PDB entry 8UB3 | electron microscopy, 3.30 A resolution | chains C and E of the 20 polymer chains in the assembly

# Chain C (and E)
Molecule: DpHF7 filament
Source organism: synthetic construct
Notes: chain E of this document is another copy of the same molecule, construct and numbering; everything in this record applies to it too
Chain sequence (245 residues; row label = number of the first residue in the row; numbering starts at 0):
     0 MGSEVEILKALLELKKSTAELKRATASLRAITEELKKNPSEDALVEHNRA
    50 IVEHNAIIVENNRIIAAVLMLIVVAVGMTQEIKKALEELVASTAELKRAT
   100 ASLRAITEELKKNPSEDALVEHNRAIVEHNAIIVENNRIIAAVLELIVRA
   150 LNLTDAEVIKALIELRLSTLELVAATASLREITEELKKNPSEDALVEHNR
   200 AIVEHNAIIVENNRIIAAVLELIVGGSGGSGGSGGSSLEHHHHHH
Unresolved in the structure: 0, 225-244

# Chain C / chain E interface
Residue-residue contacts (125; chain C residue first):
  G1(C) with T78(E)
  V4(C) with K82(E)
  E5(C) with T78(E); I81(E); L85(E)
  K8(C) with E86(E), salt bridge
  L11(C) with V89(E), hydrophobic
  E12(C) with L85(E); L88(E); V89(E)
  K15(C) with V89(E); T92(E)
  S16(C) with T92(E)
  A18(C) with K96(E)
  E19(C) with T92(E); L95(E); K96(E)
  R22(C) with T99(E); A100(E); R103(E)
  A23(C) with T99(E)
  S26(C) with T99(E); R103(E)
  E33(C) with K110(E)
  K36(C) with K110(E)
  L43(C) with T106(E); L109(E), hydrophobic; H121(E)
  H46(C) with H121(E), hydrogen bond; I125(E); N198(E); I201(E)
  N47(C) with L102(E); T106(E), hydrogen bond; H121(E)
  A49(C) with N205(E)
  I50(C) with L102(E), hydrophobic; I125(E), hydrophobic; H128(E)
  H53(C) with I132(E); N205(E), hydrogen bond; I208(E)
  N54(C) with L95(E); T99(E), hydrogen bond; H128(E), hydrogen bond
  I56(C) with N212(E)
  I57(C) with L95(E), hydrophobic
  N60(C) with I215(E); L219(E)
  N61(C) with L88(E); T92(E), hydrogen bond
  I63(C) with L219(E), hydrophobic; V223(E), hydrophobic
  I64(C) with I139(E), hydrophobic; L219(E), hydrophobic
  V67(C) with I146(E), hydrophobic; V223(E), hydrophobic
  L68(C) with I81(E), hydrophobic; L85(E), hydrophobic; I146(E), hydrophobic
  I71(C) with A149(E), hydrophobic
  V75(C) with V75(E), hydrophobic; T78(E)
  T78(C) with G1(E); E5(E); V75(E)
  I81(C) with E5(E); L68(E), hydrophobic
  K82(C) with V4(E)
  L85(C) with E12(E); L68(E), hydrophobic
  E86(C) with K8(E), salt bridge
  L88(C) with E12(E); N61(E)
  V89(C) with L11(E), hydrophobic; E12(E); K15(E)
  T92(C) with K15(E); S16(E); E19(E); N61(E), hydrogen bond
  L95(C) with E19(E); N54(E); I57(E), hydrophobic
  K96(C) with A18(E); E19(E)
  T99(C) with R22(E); A23(E); S26(E); N54(E), hydrogen bond
  A100(C) with R22(E)
  L102(C) with N47(E); I50(E), hydrophobic
  R103(C) with R22(E); S26(E)
  T106(C) with L43(E); N47(E), hydrogen bond
  L109(C) with L43(E), hydrophobic
  K110(C) with E33(E); K36(E)
  H121(C) with L43(E); H46(E), hydrogen bond; N47(E)
  I125(C) with H46(E); I50(E), hydrophobic
  H128(C) with I50(E); N54(E), hydrogen bond
  I132(C) with H53(E)
  N135(C) with I57(E)
  I139(C) with I64(E), hydrophobic
  I146(C) with V67(E), hydrophobic; L68(E), hydrophobic
  L150(C) with I71(E), hydrophobic
  N198(C) with H46(E)
  I201(C) with H46(E)
  N205(C) with A49(E); H53(E), hydrogen bond
  I208(C) with H53(E)
  N212(C) with I56(E)
  I215(C) with N60(E)
  L219(C) with N60(E); I63(E), hydrophobic; I64(E), hydrophobic
  V223(C) with I63(E), hydrophobic; V67(E), hydrophobic
Also at the interface, not in a pair above, chain C (78 interface residues in all): A9, A25, A29, L34, A42, A74, A93, E107, N122, V142, A149, V209, I222
Also at the interface, not in a pair above, chain E (79 interface residues in all): A9, A25, A29, L34, N37, A42, A74, A93, E107, N122, N135, V142, L150, V209, I222

# Summary
78 residues of chain C and 79 residues of chain E are in contact; the contacts include 12 hydrogen bonds and 2
salt bridges. Polar contacts include K8(C)-E86(E), H46(C)-H121(E) and N47(C)-T106(E).
Chain C and chain E are both DpHF7 filament (synthetic construct); the structure, DpHF7 filament, was
determined by electron microscopy, deposited together with 8UAO and 8UBG.
